Entry 5B8A (X-ray diffraction, 2.70 A resolution); this record covers chains C and D of the 10 polymer chains in the assembly.

# Chain C (and D)
Name: Alkyl hydroperoxide reductase subunit C, Peroxiredoxin-2
Source organism: Escherichia coli (strain K12)
Notes: EC 1.11.1.15; chain D of this document is another copy of the same molecule, construct and numbering; everything in this record applies to it too
UniProtKB: chimeric construct of P0AE08, P32119: residues 1-186 from P0AE08 (AHPC_ECOLI) positions 1-186 (same numbers); residues 187-192 from P32119 positions 193-198 (UniProt number = residue number + 6)
Sequence (192 residues; numbered 1 to 192; the number before each row is that of its first residue):
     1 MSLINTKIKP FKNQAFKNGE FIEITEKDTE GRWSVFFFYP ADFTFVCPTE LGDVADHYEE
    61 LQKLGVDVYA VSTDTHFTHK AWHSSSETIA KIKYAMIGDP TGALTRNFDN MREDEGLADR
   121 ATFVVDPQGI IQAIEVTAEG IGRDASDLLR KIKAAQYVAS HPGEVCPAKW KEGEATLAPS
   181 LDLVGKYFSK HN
Not modelled in the structure: 164-192 (chain D: 163-192)
Curated features (UniProtKB/Swiss-Prot):
  - active site: Cys47 (Cysteine sulfenic acid (-SOH) intermediate)
  - modified residue (N6-acetyllysine): Lys17, Lys93, Lys153, Lys169, Lys171
Reported in the primary citation:
  - self-association interface (contacts with another copy of this molecule): Phe43
  - mutagenesis - S86A/T88A (0.089 s-1): unchanged catalytic activity

# How chain C and chain D interact
Contacting residue pairs (44; chain C residue first):
  Met1(C) - Asp109(D)
  Ser2(C) - Asp109(D)  hydrogen bond (backbone-backbone)
  Ser2(C) - Asn110(D)
  Ser2(C) - Met111(D)
  Ser2(C) - Asp119(D)  hydrogen bond
  Ile4(C) - Asp119(D)
  Ile4(C) - Val136(D)  hydrophobic
  Ile4(C) - Thr137(D)
  Ile4(C) - Ala138(D)
  Asp109(C) - Met1(D)
  Asp109(C) - Ser2(D)
  Met111(C) - Ser2(D)
  Asp119(C) - Ser2(D)  hydrogen bond
  Asp119(C) - Ile4(D)
  Gln132(C) - Thr137(D)
  Gln132(C) - Ala138(D)  hydrogen bond (backbone-backbone)
  Gln132(C) - Ile141(D)
  Ala133(C) - Val136(D)
  Ile134(C) - Glu135(D)
  Ile134(C) - Val136(D)  hydrogen bond (backbone-backbone)
  Glu135(C) - Ile134(D)
  Glu135(C) - Lys151(D)  salt bridge
  Val136(C) - Ile4(D)  hydrophobic
  Val136(C) - Ala133(D)
  Val136(C) - Ile134(D)  hydrogen bond (backbone-backbone)
  Thr137(C) - Ile4(D)
  Thr137(C) - Gln132(D)
  Thr137(C) - Lys151(D)
  Ala138(C) - Ile4(D)
  Ala138(C) - Gln132(D)  hydrogen bond (backbone-backbone)
  Glu139(C) - Val158(D)
  Ile141(C) - Gln132(D)
  Ile141(C) - Ala154(D)
  Ile141(C) - Ala155(D)  hydrophobic
  Gly142(C) - Arg150(D)  hydrogen bond (backbone-side chain)
  Asp144(C) - Asp147(D)
  Asp147(C) - Asp144(D)
  Asp147(C) - Asp147(D)
  Arg150(C) - Gly142(D)  hydrogen bond (side chain-backbone)
  Arg150(C) - Asp144(D)  salt bridge
  Lys151(C) - Glu135(D)  salt bridge
  Ala155(C) - Ile141(D)  hydrophobic
  Val158(C) - Glu139(D)
  Val158(C) - Gly140(D)
Other interface residues (no listed pair), chain C (26 interface residues in all): Asn5, Asn110, Gly140, Ala154
Other interface residues (no listed pair), chain D (26 interface residues in all): Arg143

# In short
Chain C and chain D each contribute 26 residues to their interface, with 9 hydrogen bonds and 3 salt bridges.
Polar pairs include Glu135(C)-Lys151(D), Arg150(C)-Asp144(D) and Ser2(C)-Asp119(D). UniProt lists active-site
residue Cys47(C) on chain C. From the paper: S86A/T88A of chain C leave catalytic activity unchanged; a
self-association interface involving Phe43(C).
Both chains are Alkyl hydroperoxide reductase subunit C, Peroxiredoxin-2 (Escherichia coli (strain K12)).
Entry 5B8A (Crystal structure of oxidized chimeric EcAhpC1-186-YFSKHN) was determined by X-ray diffraction
(same publication as 5B8B).
